PDB entry 6OUT | electron microscopy, 2.60 A resolution | chains A and C of the 3 polymer chains in the assembly

# Chain A (and C)
Protein: Capsid protein VP1
From: Norwalk virus (strain GI/Human/United States/Norwalk/1968)
Notes: chain C of this document is another copy of the same molecule, construct and numbering; everything in this record applies to it too
Reference sequence: Q83884 (CAPSD_NVN68); residues 1-530 here = UniProt positions 1-530
Amino-acid sequence (530 residues; each row starts with the number of its first residue):
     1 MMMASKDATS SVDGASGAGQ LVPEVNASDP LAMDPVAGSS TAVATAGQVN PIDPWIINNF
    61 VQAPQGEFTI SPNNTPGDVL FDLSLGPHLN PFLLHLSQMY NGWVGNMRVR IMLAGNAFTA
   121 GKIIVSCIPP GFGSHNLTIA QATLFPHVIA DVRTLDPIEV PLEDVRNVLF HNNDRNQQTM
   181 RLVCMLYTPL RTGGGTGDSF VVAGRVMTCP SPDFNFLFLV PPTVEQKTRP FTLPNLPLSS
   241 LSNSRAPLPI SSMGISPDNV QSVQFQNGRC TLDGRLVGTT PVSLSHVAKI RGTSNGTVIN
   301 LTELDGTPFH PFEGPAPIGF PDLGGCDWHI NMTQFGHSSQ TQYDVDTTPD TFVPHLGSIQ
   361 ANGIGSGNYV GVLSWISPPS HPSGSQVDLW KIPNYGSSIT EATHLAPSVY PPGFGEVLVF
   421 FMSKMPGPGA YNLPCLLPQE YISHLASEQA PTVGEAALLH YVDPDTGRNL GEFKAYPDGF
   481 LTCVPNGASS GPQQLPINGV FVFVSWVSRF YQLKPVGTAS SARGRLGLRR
Unresolved in the structure: 1-28, 521-530 (chain C: 1-28, 520-530)
UniProt features mapped onto this chain:
  - region: R523 to R530 (Plays a role in binding to host histo-blood group structures antigens and in the formation of P-particles)
  - site: K227, T228 (Cleavage)

# Interface between chain A and chain C
Pairs across the interface (30; chain A residue first):
  A44(A) with P35(C); V36(C); A37(C), hydrogen bond (backbone-backbone)
  T45(A) with D164(C); V165(C); R166(C)
  G47(A) with M33(C); D34(C), hydrogen bond (backbone-backbone)
  Q48(A) with A32(C), hydrogen bond (side chain-backbone)
  N101(A) with P129(C); P130(C), hydrogen bond (side chain-backbone)
  V168(A) with N167(C)
  L169(A) with N167(C), hydrogen bond (backbone-backbone); V168(C)
  F170(A) with R166(C); N167(C), hydrogen bond (backbone-side chain)
  N172(A) with P130(C)
  F218(A) with P129(C), hydrophobic
  L219(A) with L144(C)
  P221(A) with L144(C), hydrophobic; F145(C)
  V224(A) with F132(C), hydrophobic; H135(C); Q141(C)
  E225(A) with F132(C)
  Q226(A) with H135(C)
  K227(A) with G131(C), hydrogen bond (side chain-backbone)
  T400(A) with S397(C); S398(C); I399(C)
Other interface residues (no listed pair), chain A (20 interface residues in all): A46, P222, I399
Other interface residues (no listed pair), chain C (24 interface residues in all): P146, M180

# In short
20 residues of chain A face 24 of chain C across their interface; the contacts include 7 hydrogen bonds. Among
the polar pairs are Q48(A)-A32(C), N101(A)-P130(C) and F170(A)-N167(C).
Both chains are Capsid protein VP1 (Norwalk virus (strain GI/Human/United States/Norwalk/1968)). Entry 6OUT
(Asymmetric focused reconstruction of human norovirus GI.1 Norwalk strain VLP asymmetric unit in T=3 symmetry)
was determined by electron microscopy, deposited together with 6OTF, 6OU9, 6OUC and 6OUU.
